PDB entry 6CHW | X-ray diffraction, 1.89 A resolution | chain A

[Chain A]
Name: Estrogen receptor
From: Homo sapiens
Reference sequence: P03372 (ESR1_HUMAN); residue numbers follow UniProt; this construct covers 306-551
Chain sequence (246 residues; row label = number of the first residue in the row):
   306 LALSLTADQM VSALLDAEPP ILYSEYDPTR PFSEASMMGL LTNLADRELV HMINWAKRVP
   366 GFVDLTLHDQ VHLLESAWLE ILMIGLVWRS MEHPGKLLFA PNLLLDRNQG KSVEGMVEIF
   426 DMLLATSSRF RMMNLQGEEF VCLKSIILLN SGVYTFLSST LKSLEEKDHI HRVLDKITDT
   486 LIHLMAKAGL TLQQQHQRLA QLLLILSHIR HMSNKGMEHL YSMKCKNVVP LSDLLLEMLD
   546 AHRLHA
Construct notes: engineered mutation Ser381 (Cys in P03372), Ser417 (Cys in P03372), Ser537 (Tyr in P03372)
Glycans and other covalent adducts: compound F3D linked to Cys530
Small-molecule neighbours: F3D (4-[(2-{4-[(1E)-1-(1H-indazol-5-yl)-2-phenylbut-1-en-1-yl]phenoxy}ethyl)amino]-N,N-dimethylbutanamide): Met343, Leu346, Thr347, Leu349, Ala350, Glu353, Trp383, Leu384, Leu387, Met388, Leu391, Arg394, Phe404, Met421, Ile424, Phe425, Leu428, Gly521, His524, Leu525, Met528, Lys529
Reported in the primary citation:
  - binding site for F3D: Glu353, Cys530
  - mutagenesis - Y537S, D538G: increased signaling

[Overview]
Compound F3D is covalently linked to Cys530. The paper reports a binding site for F3D at Glu353 and Cys530;
Y537S and D538G increase signaling.
Chain A is Estrogen receptor (Homo sapiens); the structure, Estrogen Receptor Alpha Y537S covalently bound to
antagonist H3B-5942, was determined by X-ray diffraction (same publication as 6CHZ).
